Entry 5H5V (X-ray diffraction, 3.00 A resolution); this record covers chains C and D of the 6 polymer chains in the assembly.

== Chain C (and D) ==
Protein: Flagellar hook-associated protein 2
Source organism: Escherichia coli
Notes: chain D of this document is another copy of the same molecule, construct and numbering; everything in this record applies to it too
UniProtKB: A0A094VPA5 (A0A094VPA5_ECOLX); residue numbers follow UniProt; this construct covers 43-416
Sequence (380 residues; numbered 37 to 416; the number before each row is that of its first residue):
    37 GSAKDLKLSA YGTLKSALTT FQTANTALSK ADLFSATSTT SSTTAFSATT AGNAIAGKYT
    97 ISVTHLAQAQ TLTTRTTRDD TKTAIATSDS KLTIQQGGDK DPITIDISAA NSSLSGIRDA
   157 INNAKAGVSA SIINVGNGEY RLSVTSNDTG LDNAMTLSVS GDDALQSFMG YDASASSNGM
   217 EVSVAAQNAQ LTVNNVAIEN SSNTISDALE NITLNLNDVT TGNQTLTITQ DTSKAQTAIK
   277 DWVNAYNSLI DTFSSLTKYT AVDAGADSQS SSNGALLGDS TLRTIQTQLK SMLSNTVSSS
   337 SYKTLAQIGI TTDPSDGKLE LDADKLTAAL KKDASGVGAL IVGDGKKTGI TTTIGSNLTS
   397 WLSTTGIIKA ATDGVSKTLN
Unresolved in the structure: 37-42, 296-308, 412-416 (chain D: 37-42, 295-316, 410-416)
Modified positions: Mse191, Mse205, Mse216, Mse328 (selenomethionine; parent Met)
Differences from the reference sequence: expression tag (37-42)

== How chain C and chain D interact ==
Residue-residue contacts (23; chain C residue first):
  I91(C) with S165(D); A166(D)
  K94(C) with N239(D); L252(D)
  N230(C) with S219(D); V220(D)
  N231(C) with S219(D), hydrogen bond (side chain-backbone)
  V232(C) with T109(D); S219(D)
  A233(C) with V171(D)
  I234(C) with I169(D), hydrophobic; V171(D)
  E235(C) with V171(D), hydrogen bond (backbone-backbone); G172(D); N173(D), hydrogen bond
  D243(C) with N170(D)
  A244(C) with I168(D); I169(D); N170(D), hydrogen bond (backbone-backbone)
  L245(C) with I169(D), hydrophobic
  E246(C) with R154(D), salt bridge; S167(D); I168(D), hydrogen bond (side chain-backbone)
Also at the interface, not in a pair above, chain D (18 interface residues in all): L102, R177, N253

== Overview ==
12 residues of chain C and 18 residues of chain D are in contact; the contacts include 5 hydrogen bonds and 1
salt bridge. Polar contacts include E246(C)-R154(D), N231(C)-S219(D) and E235(C)-N173(D).
Both chains are Flagellar hook-associated protein 2 (Escherichia coli). Entry 5H5V (Crystal structure of the
flagellar cap protein FliD D1-D2-D3 domains from Escherichia coli) was determined by X-ray diffraction
together with 5H5T and 5H5W from the same study.
